8TMK - chains L and C of the 9 polymer chains in the assembly; structure by electron microscopy, 3.40 A resolution.

Chain L:
Name: sAB C18 Light Chain
Organism: Homo sapiens
Chain sequence (215 residues; numbered 1 to 215; the number before each row is that of its first residue):
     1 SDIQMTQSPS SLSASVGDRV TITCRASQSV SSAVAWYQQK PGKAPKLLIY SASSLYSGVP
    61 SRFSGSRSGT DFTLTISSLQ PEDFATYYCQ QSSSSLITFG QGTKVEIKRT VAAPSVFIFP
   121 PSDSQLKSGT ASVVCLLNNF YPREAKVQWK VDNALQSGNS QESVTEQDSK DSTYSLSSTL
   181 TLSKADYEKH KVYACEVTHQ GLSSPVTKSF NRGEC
Disordered / not traced: 109-215
Disulfides: Cys24-Cys89

Chain C:
Name: Cobalt/magnesium transport protein CorA
Organism: Thermotoga maritima
UniProt: Q9WZ31 (CORA_THEMA); numbering as in UniProt (aligned over 1-351)
Chain sequence (373 residues; each row starts with the number of its first residue; numbers below 1 keep their minus sign (Met-21 is residue -21)):
   -21 MGSSHHHHHH SSGRENLYFQ GHMEEKRLSA KKGLPPGTLV YTGKYREDFE IEVMNYSIEE
    39 FREFKTTDVE SVLPFRDSST PTWINITGIH RTDVVQRVGE FFGIHPLVLE DILNVHQRPK
    99 VEFFENYVFI VLKMFTYDKN LHELESEQVS LILTKNCVLM FQEKIGDVFD PVRERIRYNR
   159 GIIRKKRADY LLYSLIDALV DDYFVLLEKI DDEIDVLEEE VLERPEKETV QRTHQLKRNL
   219 VELRKTIWPL REVLSSLYRD VPPLIEKETV PYFRDVYDHT IQIADTVETF RDIVSGLLDV
   279 YLSSVSNKTN EVMKVLTIIA TIFMPLTFIA GIYGMNFEYM PELRWKWGYP VVLAVMGVIA
   339 VIMVVYFKKK KWL
Disordered / not traced: -21 to 15
Construct notes: initiating methionine (-21); expression tag (-20 to 0)
Swiss-Prot annotation at these positions:
  - motif: Gly312 to Asn314 (Probable selectivity filter)
  - site: Asn288 (Essential for ion permeation), Leu294 (Important for closing the ion permeation pathway in the closed state), Thr295 (Threonine that confers selectivity for Co(2+) transport)
  - mutagenesis: Asp89 (D89F/K: Decreases ion transport), Asp253 (D253K: Increases protein stability. Decreases ion transport), Leu280 (L280A: Decreases ion transport), Asn288 (N288L: Abolishes Co(2+) uptake), Met291 (M291A: No effect on ion transport), Leu294 (L294A/V: Increases ion transport by suppression of an obstruction in the transmembrane ion permeation pathway), Thr295 (T295L: Strongly reduces Co(2+) uptake. Abolishes Co(2+) uptake; when associated with L-299; T295M: Strongly reduces Co(2+) uptake ...), Thr299 (T299L: Reduces Co(2+) uptake. Abolishes Co(2+) uptake; when associated with L-295; T299M: No effect on Co(2+) uptake; T299S: Abolishes Co(2+) uptake), Pro303 (P303A/G/I: Increases ion transport by suppression of a kink in the transmembrane ion permeation pathway), Thr305 (T305L: Abolishes Co(2+) uptake), Ile310 (I310A: Increases ion transport), Tyr311 (Y311A: Abolishes pentamerization. Abolishes ion transport; Y311F: No effect on pentamerization. No effect on ion transport), 7 further mutagenesis entries in UniProt

How chain L and chain C interact:
Contacting residue pairs (9; chain L residue first):
  Ser29(L) with Glu186(C), hydrogen bond (side chain-backbone); Asp190(C), hydrogen bond
  Ser31(L) with Asp189(C)
  Arg67(L) with Asp189(C), salt bridge; Asp190(C), salt bridge; Asp193(C), salt bridge
  Ser68(L) with Asp193(C)
  Gly69(L) with Asp193(C), hydrogen bond (backbone-side chain)
  Thr70(L) with Asp190(C), hydrogen bond
Interface residues without a listed pair, chain C (7 interface residues in all): Lys187, Val194, Glu197

Overview:
Chain L and chain C form an interface of 6 and 7 residues respectively, with 4 hydrogen bonds and 3 salt
bridges. Among the polar pairs are Arg67(L)-Asp189(C), Arg67(L)-Asp190(C) and Arg67(L)-Asp193(C). From
UniProt: 19 mutagenesis sites on chain C.
Here chain L is sAB C18 Light Chain (Homo sapiens) and chain C is Cobalt/magnesium transport protein CorA
(Thermotoga maritima). Entry 8TMK (Cryo-EM structure of magnesium depleted CorA in complex with
conformation-specific synthetic antibody C18, State MGD-2C) was determined by electron microscopy.
